PDB entry 8XQ9 | electron microscopy, 3.77 A resolution | chains A and B

[Chain A (and B)]
Name: Sperm-specific sodium proton exchanger
Source organism: Strongylocentrotus purpuratus
Notes: chain B of this document is another copy of the same molecule, construct and numbering; everything in this record applies to it too
UniProt: A3RL54 (A3RL54_STRPU); residue numbers follow UniProt; this construct covers 30-1325
Chain sequence (1308 residues; row label = number of the first residue in the row):
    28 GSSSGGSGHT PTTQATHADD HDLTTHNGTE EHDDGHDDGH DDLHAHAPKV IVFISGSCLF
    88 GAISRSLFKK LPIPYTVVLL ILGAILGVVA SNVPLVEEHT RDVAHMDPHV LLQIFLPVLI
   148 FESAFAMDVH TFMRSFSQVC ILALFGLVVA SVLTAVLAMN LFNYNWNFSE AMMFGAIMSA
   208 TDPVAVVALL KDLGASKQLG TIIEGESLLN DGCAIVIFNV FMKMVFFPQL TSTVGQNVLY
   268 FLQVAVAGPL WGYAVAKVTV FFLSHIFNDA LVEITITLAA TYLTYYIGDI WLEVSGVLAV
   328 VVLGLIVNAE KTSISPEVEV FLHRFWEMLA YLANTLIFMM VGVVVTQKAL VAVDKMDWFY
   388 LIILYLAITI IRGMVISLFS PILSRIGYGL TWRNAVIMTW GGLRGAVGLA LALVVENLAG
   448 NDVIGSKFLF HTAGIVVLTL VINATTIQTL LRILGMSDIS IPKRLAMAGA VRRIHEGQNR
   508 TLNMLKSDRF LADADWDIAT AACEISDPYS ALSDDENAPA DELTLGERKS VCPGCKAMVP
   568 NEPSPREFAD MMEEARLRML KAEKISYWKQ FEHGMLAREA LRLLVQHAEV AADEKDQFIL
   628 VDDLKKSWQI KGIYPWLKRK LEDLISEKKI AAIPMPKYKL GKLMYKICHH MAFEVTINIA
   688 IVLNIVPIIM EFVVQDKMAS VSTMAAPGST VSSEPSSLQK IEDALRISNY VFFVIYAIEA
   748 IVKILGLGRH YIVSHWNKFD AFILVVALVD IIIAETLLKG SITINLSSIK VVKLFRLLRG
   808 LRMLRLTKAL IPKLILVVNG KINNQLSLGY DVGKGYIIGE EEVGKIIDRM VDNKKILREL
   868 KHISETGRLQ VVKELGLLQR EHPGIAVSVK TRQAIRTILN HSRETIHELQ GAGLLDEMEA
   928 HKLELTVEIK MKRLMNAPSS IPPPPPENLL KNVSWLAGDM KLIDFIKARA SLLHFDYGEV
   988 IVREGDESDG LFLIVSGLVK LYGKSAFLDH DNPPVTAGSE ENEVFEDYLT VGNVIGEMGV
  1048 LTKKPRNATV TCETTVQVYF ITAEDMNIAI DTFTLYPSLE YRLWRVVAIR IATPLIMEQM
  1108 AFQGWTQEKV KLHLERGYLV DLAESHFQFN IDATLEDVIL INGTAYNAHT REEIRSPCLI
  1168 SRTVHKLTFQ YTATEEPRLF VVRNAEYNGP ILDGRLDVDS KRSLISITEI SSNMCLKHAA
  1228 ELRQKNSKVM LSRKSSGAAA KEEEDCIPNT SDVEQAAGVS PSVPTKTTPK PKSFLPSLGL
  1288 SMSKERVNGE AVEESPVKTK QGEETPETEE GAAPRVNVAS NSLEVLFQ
Unresolved in the structure: 28-73, 538-571, 654-816, 954-1335
Construct notes: expression tag (28-29, 1326-1335)
Swiss-Prot annotation at these positions:
  - region: Arg605 to Asp620 (Interacts with the transport core domain)
  - motif: Asn237, Asp238 (Essential for sodium:proton exchange)
  - binding site (a 1,2-diacylglycero-3-phosphate): His73
  - binding site (3',5'-cyclic AMP): Gly1043, Met1045, Gly1046, Arg1053, Asn1054
  - binding site (3',5'-cyclic GMP): Gly1043, Glu1044, Met1045, Arg1053, Asn1054
  - site: Arg803 (Contributes one equivalent gating charge)
  - mutagenesis: Asp238 (D238A: Abolishes sodium:proton antiporter activity), Arg399 (R399A: Does not affect the production of voltage-gated currents. Abolishes sodium:proton antiporter activity), Arg803 (R803Q: Alters the half-maximal activation voltage of gating current. Shifts the activation of the transporter to more negative voltages), Arg1053 (R1053Q: Abolishes cAMP-induced shift of half-maximal activation voltage of gating current)
What the authors report for this chain:
  - conformationally variable residues (helix shift): Pro572, Asp620, Asn860

[Chain A / chain B interface]
Residue-residue contacts (153; chain A residue first):
  Ala74(A) - His136(B)
  Ala74(A) - Ile317(B)  hydrophobic
  Pro75(A) - Val137(B)  hydrophobic
  Pro75(A) - Gln140(B)
  Pro75(A) - Tyr313(B)  hydrogen bond (backbone-side chain)
  Lys76(A) - Tyr313(B)
  Ile78(A) - Gln140(B)
  Ile78(A) - Tyr309(B)  hydrophobic
  Ile78(A) - Tyr313(B)  hydrophobic
  Val79(A) - Tyr313(B)  hydrophobic
  Val79(A) - Trp318(B)  hydrophobic
  Ser82(A) - Ala306(B)
  Ser82(A) - Leu310(B)
  Cys85(A) - Thr302(B)
  Cys85(A) - Ala306(B)  hydrophobic
  Leu86(A) - Leu310(B)  hydrophobic
  Ala89(A) - Val299(B)  hydrophobic
  Ala89(A) - Ile303(B)  hydrophobic
  Arg92(A) - Asp296(B)
  Arg92(A) - Leu298(B)
  Arg92(A) - Val299(B)
  Ser93(A) - Val299(B)
  Lys96(A) - Asp296(B)  salt bridge
  Val137(A) - Pro75(B)
  Gln140(A) - Pro75(B)
  Gln140(A) - Ile78(B)
  Ile293(A) - Ser93(B)
  Phe294(A) - Lys96(B)
  Asn295(A) - Lys96(B)
  Asp296(A) - Arg92(B)  salt bridge
  Asp296(A) - Lys96(B)  salt bridge
  Ala297(A) - Arg351(B)
  Leu298(A) - Arg351(B)
  Leu298(A) - Met355(B)
  Val299(A) - Ala89(B)  hydrophobic
  Val299(A) - Arg92(B)
  Val299(A) - Ser93(B)
  Ile301(A) - Met355(B)  hydrophobic
  Thr302(A) - Cys85(B)
  Thr302(A) - Tyr358(B)
  Thr302(A) - Leu359(B)
  Ile303(A) - Ala89(B)  hydrophobic
  Ala306(A) - Ser82(B)  hydrogen bond (backbone-side chain)
  Ala306(A) - Cys85(B)  hydrophobic
  Tyr309(A) - Ile78(B)
  Leu310(A) - Val79(B)  hydrophobic
  Leu310(A) - Ser82(B)
  Leu310(A) - Leu86(B)  hydrophobic
  Tyr313(A) - Pro75(B)  hydrogen bond (side chain-backbone)
  Tyr313(A) - Lys76(B)  hydrogen bond
  Tyr313(A) - Ile78(B)  hydrophobic
  Tyr313(A) - Val79(B)  hydrophobic
  Ile317(A) - Ala74(B)  hydrophobic
  Trp318(A) - Val79(B)  hydrophobic
  Phe348(A) - Phe348(B)  hydrophobic
  Phe348(A) - Arg351(B)
  Phe348(A) - Phe352(B)
  Phe348(A) - Met355(B)  hydrophobic
  Arg351(A) - Ala297(B)
  Arg351(A) - Glu344(B)  salt bridge
  Arg351(A) - Phe348(B)
  Phe352(A) - Phe348(B)
  Phe352(A) - Phe352(B)  hydrophobic
  Phe352(A) - Met355(B)  hydrophobic
  Met355(A) - Leu298(B)  hydrophobic
  Met355(A) - Ile301(B)  hydrophobic
  Met355(A) - Phe352(B)  hydrophobic
  Tyr358(A) - Leu298(B)  hydrophobic
  Tyr358(A) - Thr302(B)
  Leu359(A) - Thr302(B)
  Ala497(A) - Leu916(B)  hydrophobic
  Arg500(A) - Glu915(B)  salt bridge
  Arg500(A) - Leu916(B)
  Ile501(A) - Ile913(B)  hydrophobic
  Gln505(A) - Ile905(B)
  Thr508(A) - Ile905(B)
  Thr508(A) - His908(B)
  Leu512(A) - Ala901(B)
  Arg516(A) - Val879(B)
  Phe517(A) - Tyr837(B)
  Phe517(A) - Lys841(B)
  Phe517(A) - Ile844(B)  hydrophobic
  Phe517(A) - Ile845(B)  hydrophobic
  Phe517(A) - Lys897(B)  hydrogen bond (backbone-side chain)
  Leu518(A) - Lys897(B)
  Leu518(A) - Gln900(B)
  Leu518(A) - Ala901(B)  hydrophobic
  Asp520(A) - Val894(B)
  Asp520(A) - Lys897(B)  salt bridge
  Ala521(A) - Val894(B)  hydrophobic
  Ala521(A) - Lys897(B)
  Ala521(A) - Thr898(B)
  Asp522(A) - Thr898(B)  hydrogen bond (backbone-side chain)
  Asp522(A) - Ile948(B)
  Ile525(A) - Ile948(B)  hydrophobic
  Ala529(A) - Ile902(B)  hydrophobic
  Ala529(A) - Lys937(B)
  Cys530(A) - Ile902(B)  hydrophobic
  Cys530(A) - Ile905(B)  hydrophobic
  Cys530(A) - Leu906(B)  hydrophobic
  Ile532(A) - Leu930(B)  hydrophobic
  Ile532(A) - Val934(B)  hydrophobic
  Tyr536(A) - Glu926(B)  hydrogen bond
  Ile592(A) - Gly920(B)
  Trp595(A) - Glu924(B)
  Lys596(A) - Ala919(B)
  Glu599(A) - Gly918(B)
  Lys841(A) - Phe517(B)
  Ile844(A) - Phe517(B)  hydrophobic
  Ile845(A) - Phe517(B)  hydrophobic
  Lys897(A) - Leu518(B)
  Lys897(A) - Asp520(B)  salt bridge
  Lys897(A) - Ala521(B)
  Thr898(A) - Asp522(B)
  Gln900(A) - Leu518(B)
  Ala901(A) - Leu512(B)
  Ala901(A) - Leu518(B)  hydrophobic
  Ile902(A) - Ala526(B)  hydrophobic
  Ile902(A) - Ala529(B)  hydrophobic
  Ile902(A) - Cys530(B)  hydrophobic
  Thr904(A) - Leu512(B)
  Ile905(A) - Leu509(B)  hydrophobic
  Ile905(A) - Leu512(B)  hydrophobic
  Ile905(A) - Cys530(B)  hydrophobic
  Leu906(A) - Cys530(B)  hydrophobic
  His908(A) - Thr508(B)
  His908(A) - Met511(B)
  Ser909(A) - Ile501(B)
  Ser909(A) - Gln505(B)
  Ser909(A) - Ile532(B)
  Thr912(A) - Arg500(B)
  Thr912(A) - Ile501(B)
  Glu915(A) - Arg500(B)  salt bridge
  Leu916(A) - Arg500(B)
  Gln917(A) - Trp595(B)
  Gln917(A) - Glu599(B)
  Gly918(A) - Lys596(B)  hydrogen bond (backbone-side chain)
  Gly918(A) - Glu599(B)
  Ala919(A) - Lys596(B)
  Gly920(A) - Ile592(B)
  Gly920(A) - Trp595(B)
  Leu922(A) - Trp595(B)
  Asp923(A) - Trp595(B)
  Glu924(A) - Trp595(B)
  Glu924(A) - Arg605(B)  salt bridge
  Glu926(A) - Met494(B)
  Glu926(A) - Tyr536(B)  hydrogen bond
  Lys929(A) - Tyr536(B)  hydrogen bond
  Leu930(A) - Ile532(B)  hydrophobic
  Val934(A) - Ile532(B)  hydrophobic
  Lys937(A) - Ala529(B)
  Lys937(A) - Glu531(B)  hydrogen bond (side chain-backbone)
  Ile948(A) - Ile525(B)  hydrophobic
Also at the interface, not in a pair above, chain A (97 interface residues in all): Ile90, His126, His136, Glu344, Ala526, Arg605, Glu848, Val879, Leu921, Met925, Thr933
Also at the interface, not in a pair above, chain B (104 interface residues in all): His126, Lys218, Phe289, Ile293, Phe294, Asn295, Leu305, Glu354, Lys490, Ala497, Arg516, Pro535, Thr904, Ser909, Thr912, Asp923, Lys929, Thr933

[Summary]
Chain A and chain B form an interface of 97 and 104 residues respectively, with 11 hydrogen bonds and 9 salt
bridges. Among the polar pairs are Lys96(A)-Asp296(B), Asp296(A)-Arg92(B) and Arg351(A)-Glu344(B). From the
paper: conformational variability at Pro572(A), Asp620(A) and Asn860(A).
Both chains are Sperm-specific sodium proton exchanger (Strongylocentrotus purpuratus). Entry 8XQ9 (Structure
of the sea urchin spSLC9C1 in state-2 w/ cAMP dimer) was determined by electron microscopy, deposited together
with 8XPQ, 8XQ4, 8XQ7, 8XQ8 and 8XQA.
